8V3W - chains J and M of the 63 polymer chains in the assembly; structure by electron microscopy, 2.90 A resolution.

# Chain J (and M)
Protein: Tri-2 (CD1371)
Organism: Clostridioides difficile
Notes: chain M of this document is another copy of the same molecule, construct and numbering; everything in this record applies to it too
UniProt: A0A1X9JZB1 (A0A1X9JZB1_CLODI); residues 1-350 here = UniProt positions 1-350
Chain sequence (350 residues; row label = number of the first residue in the row):
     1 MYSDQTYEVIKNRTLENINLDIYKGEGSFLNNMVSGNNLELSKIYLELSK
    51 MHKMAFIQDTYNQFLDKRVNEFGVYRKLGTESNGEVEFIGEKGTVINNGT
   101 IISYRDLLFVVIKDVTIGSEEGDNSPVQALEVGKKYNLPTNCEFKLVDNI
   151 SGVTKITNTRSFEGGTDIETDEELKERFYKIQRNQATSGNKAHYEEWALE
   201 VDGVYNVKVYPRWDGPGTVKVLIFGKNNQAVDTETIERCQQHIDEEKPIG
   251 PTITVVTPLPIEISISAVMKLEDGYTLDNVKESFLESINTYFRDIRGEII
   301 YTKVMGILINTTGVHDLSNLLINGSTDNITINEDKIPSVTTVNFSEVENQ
Not modelled in the structure: 347-350

# How chain J and chain M interact
Pairs across the interface (49; chain J residue first):
  Phe29(J) - Leu20(M)  hydrophobic
  Phe29(J) - Ile22(M)  hydrophobic
  Phe29(J) - Phe29(M)  hydrophobic
  Asn32(J) - Asn19(M)
  Asn32(J) - Leu20(M)
  Met33(J) - Met33(M)  hydrophobic
  Gly36(J) - Thr14(M)
  Asn37(J) - Thr14(M)
  Asn37(J) - Asn37(M)
  Asn37(J) - Asn38(M)
  Leu39(J) - Asn17(M)
  Glu40(J) - Arg13(M)  salt bridge
  Glu40(J) - Thr14(M)
  Ile44(J) - Tyr45(M)
  Glu47(J) - Tyr2(M)
  Leu48(J) - Leu48(M)  hydrophobic
  Met51(J) - Leu48(M)
  Met51(J) - Met51(M)  hydrophobic
  Met51(J) - His52(M)  hydrogen bond (backbone-side chain)
  Ala55(J) - His52(M)
  Phe64(J) - His52(M)
  Phe64(J) - Phe56(M)  hydrophobic
  Lys67(J) - Phe56(M)
  Lys67(J) - Gln58(M)
  Arg68(J) - Phe56(M)
  Asn70(J) - Tyr179(M)
  Asn70(J) - Arg183(M)  hydrogen bond (backbone-side chain)
  Glu71(J) - Ile57(M)
  Glu71(J) - Arg68(M)  salt bridge
  Glu71(J) - Phe178(M)
  Glu71(J) - Gln182(M)
  Gly73(J) - Arg183(M)
  Tyr75(J) - Arg183(M)
  Ser188(J) - Ala186(M)  hydrogen bond (side chain-backbone)
  Ser188(J) - Thr187(M)
  Ser188(J) - Ser188(M)
  Gly189(J) - Ser188(M)  hydrogen bond (backbone-side chain)
  His193(J) - Thr187(M)  hydrogen bond
  Trp197(J) - Thr187(M)
  Glu245(J) - Asn190(M)
  Glu246(J) - Gly189(M)
  Lys247(J) - Gly189(M)
  Pro248(J) - Ser188(M)
  Pro248(J) - Gly189(M)
  Ile249(J) - Gly189(M)
  Ile249(J) - Asn190(M)
  Ile249(J) - Lys191(M)
  Ile249(J) - Tyr194(M)  hydrophobic
  Ile249(J) - Pro211(M)  hydrophobic
Other interface residues (no listed pair), chain J (34 interface residues in all): Leu41, Lys43, Met54, Val69, Val74, Gly250
Other interface residues (no listed pair), chain M (41 interface residues in all): Gln5, Ile10, Ile18, Leu30, Val34, Leu41, Asp59, Phe72, Arg212, Val219

# Overview
34 residues of chain J face 41 of chain M across their interface; the contacts include 5 hydrogen bonds and 2
salt bridges. Polar pairs include Glu40(J)-Arg13(M), Glu71(J)-Arg68(M) and Met51(J)-His52(M).
Both chains are Tri-2 (CD1371) (Clostridioides difficile). Entry 8V3W (CryoEM Structure of Diffocin -
precontracted - Baseplate - focused refinement on triplex region) was determined by electron microscopy (same
publication as 8V3T, 8V3X, 8V3Z, 8V40, 8V41 and 8V43).
